PDB entry 6RZT | electron microscopy, 14.70 A resolution (very low resolution: no residue pairs are listed; an interface is given only as per-side residue counts) | chains F and G of the 12 polymer chains in the assembly

== Chain F (and G) ==
Protein: Putative mitochondrial dynamin protein
Organism: Chaetomium thermophilum
Notes: chain G of this document is another copy of the same molecule, construct and numbering; everything in this record applies to it too
Reference sequence: G0SGC7 (G0SGC7_CHATD); residues 219-913 here = UniProt positions 219-913
Amino-acid sequence (695 residues; row label = number of the first residue in the row):
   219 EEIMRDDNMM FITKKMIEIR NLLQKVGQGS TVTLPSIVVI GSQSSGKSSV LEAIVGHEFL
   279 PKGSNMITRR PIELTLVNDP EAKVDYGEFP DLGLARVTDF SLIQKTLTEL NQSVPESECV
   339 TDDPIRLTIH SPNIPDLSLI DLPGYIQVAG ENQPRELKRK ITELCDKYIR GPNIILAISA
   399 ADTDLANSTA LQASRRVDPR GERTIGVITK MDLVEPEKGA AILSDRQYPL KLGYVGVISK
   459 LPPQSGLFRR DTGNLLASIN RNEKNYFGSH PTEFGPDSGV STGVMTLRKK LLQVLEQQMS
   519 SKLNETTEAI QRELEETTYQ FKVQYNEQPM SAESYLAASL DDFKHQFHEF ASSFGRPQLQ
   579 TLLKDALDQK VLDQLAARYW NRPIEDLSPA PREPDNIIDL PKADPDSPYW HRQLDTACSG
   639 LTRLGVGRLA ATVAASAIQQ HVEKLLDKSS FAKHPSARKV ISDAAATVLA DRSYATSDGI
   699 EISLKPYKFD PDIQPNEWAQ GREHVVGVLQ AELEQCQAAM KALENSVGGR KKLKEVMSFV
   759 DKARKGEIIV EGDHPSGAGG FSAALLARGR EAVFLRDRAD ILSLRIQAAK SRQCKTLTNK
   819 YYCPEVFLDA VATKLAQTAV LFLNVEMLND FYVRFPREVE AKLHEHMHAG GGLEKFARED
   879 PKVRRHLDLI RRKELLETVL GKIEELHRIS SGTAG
Not modelled in the structure: 219-223, 333-338, 365-374, 459-470, 911-913
Disulfide bonds: Cys812-Cys821
Swiss-Prot annotation at these positions:
  - region: Gly259 to Ser266 (G1 motif), Ile285 to Arg287 (G2 motif), Asp359 to Gly362 (G3 motif), Thr427 to Asp430 (G4 motif), Ile456 to Leu459 (G5 motif)
  - binding site (GTP): Ser262, Gly264, Lys265, Ser266, Ser267, Gly281, Lys428, Asp430, Ser457
  - binding site (Mg(2+)): Ser266, Thr286, Asp359
What the authors report for this chain:
  - mutagenesis - Y537A, D559A, K562A, R646A: unchanged binding to liposome
  - mutagenesis - Y537A, D559A, K562A, R646A: unchanged catalytic activity on liposome

== Chain F / chain G interface ==
At this resolution (15 A) residue pairs are not listed: 10 residues of chain F and 10 of chain G lie at the interface.

== Summary ==
Chain F and chain G each contribute 10 residues to their interface. From UniProt: 9 GTP-binding residues and 3
Mg2+-binding residues on chain F. From the paper: Y537A, D559A and K562A of chain F, among others, leave
binding to liposome unchanged; Y537A, D559A and K562A of chain F, among others, leave catalytic activity on
liposome unchanged.
Both chains are Putative mitochondrial dynamin protein (Chaetomium thermophilum). Entry 6RZT (Structure of
s-Mgm1 decorating the outer surface of tubulated lipid membranes) was determined by electron microscopy
together with 6RZU, 6RZV, 6RZW and 6QL4 from the same study.
